Entry 2BR8 (X-ray diffraction, 2.40 A resolution); this record covers chains E and I of the 10 polymer chains in the assembly.

== Chain E ==
Name: Soluble acetylcholine receptor
From: Aplysia californica
UniProt: Q8WSF8 (Q8WSF8_APLCA); residues 1-217 here correspond to UniProt positions 20-236 (UniProt number = residue number + 19)
Amino-acid sequence (217 residues; row label = number of the first residue in the row):
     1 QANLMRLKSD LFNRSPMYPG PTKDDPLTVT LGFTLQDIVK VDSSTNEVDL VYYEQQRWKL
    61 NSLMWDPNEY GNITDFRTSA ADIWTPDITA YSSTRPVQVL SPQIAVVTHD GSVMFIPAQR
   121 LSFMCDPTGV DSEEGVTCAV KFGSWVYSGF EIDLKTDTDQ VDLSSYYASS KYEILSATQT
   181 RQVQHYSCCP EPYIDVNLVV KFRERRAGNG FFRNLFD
Unresolved in the structure: 206-217
Construct notes: conflict Val-41 (Ala60 in Q8WSF8), Val-136 (Ala155 in Q8WSF8)
Disulfide bonds: Cys-125/Cys-138, Cys-188/Cys-189

== Chain I ==
Name: Alpha-conotoxin pnia
UniProt: P50984 (CXAA_CONPE); residues 1-16 here = UniProt positions 1-16
Amino-acid sequence (17 residues; row label = number of the first residue in the row):
     1 GCCSLPPCAL NNPKYCX
Construct notes: engineered mutation Leu-10 (Ala in P50984), Lys-14 (Asp in P50984)
Modified positions: NH2 (amino group) at position 17
Disulfide bonds: Cys-2/Cys-8, Cys-3/Cys-16
Curated features (UniProtKB/Swiss-Prot):
  - region: Ser-4 to Pro-6 (Ser-Xaa-Pro motif, crucial for potent interaction with nAChR)
  - site: Asn-11 (Important for inhibitory potency on alpha-3-beta-2/CHRNA3-CHRNB2 and alpha-7/CHRNA7 nAChR)
  - modified residue: Tyr-15 (Sulfotyrosine), Cys-16 (Cysteine amide)
  - mutagenesis: Leu-5 (L5R: In PnIA(L5R-A10L); 25-fold increase in inhibitory potency on alpha-7/CHRNA7 and small increase in inhibitory potency on alpha-3-beta-2/CHRNA3-CHRNB2; when associated with L-10), Asn-11 (N11S: 7-fold decrease in inhibitory potency on alpha-7/CHRNA7 and 25-fold decrease in inhibitory potency on alpha-3-beta-2/CHRNA3-CHRNB2 nAChRs)

== How chain E and chain I interact ==
Pairs across the interface - 24 pairs, chain E then chain I:
  Thr-34(E) / Cys-3(I)
  Thr-34(E) / Ser-4(I)
  Tyr-53(E) / Ser-4(I)
  Tyr-53(E) / Pro-6(I)  hydrophobic
  Gln-55(E) / Ala-9(I)
  Gln-55(E) / Pro-13(I)
  Gln-55(E) / Cys-16(I)  hydrogen bond (side chain-backbone)
  Arg-57(E) / Pro-13(I)
  Arg-57(E) / Lys-14(I)
  Arg-77(E) / Leu-10(I)
  Arg-77(E) / Asn-11(I)
  Val-106(E) / Leu-10(I)  hydrophobic
  Met-114(E) / Ala-9(I)
  Met-114(E) / Leu-10(I)
  Met-114(E) / Pro-13(I)  hydrophobic
  Ile-116(E) / Pro-6(I)
  Ile-116(E) / Ala-9(I)  hydrophobic
  Asp-157(E) / Cys-16(I)
  Asp-157(E) / NH2_17(I)  hydrogen bond (side chain-backbone)
  Asp-162(E) / Cys-3(I)
  Asp-162(E) / Ser-4(I)
  Ser-164(E) / Gly-1(I)  hydrogen bond (side chain-backbone)
  Ser-164(E) / Ser-4(I)  hydrogen bond
  Ser-165(E) / Ser-4(I)  hydrogen bond
Other interface residues (no listed pair), chain E (14 interface residues in all): Ile-104, Ala-105

== In short ==
14 residues of chain E face 11 of chain I across their interface, with 5 hydrogen bonds. Polar pairs include
Gln-55(E)/Cys-16(I), Asp-157(E)/NH2_17(I) and Ser-164(E)/Gly-1(I). UniProt lists 2 mutagenesis sites on chain
I.
Chain E is Soluble acetylcholine receptor (Aplysia californica) and chain I is Alpha-conotoxin pnia; the
structure, Crystal Structure of Acetylcholine-binding Protein (AChBP) from Aplysia californica in complex with
an alpha-conotoxin PnIA variant, was determined by X-ray diffraction (same publication as 2BR7).
